PDB entry 8OF4 | electron microscopy, 2.94 A resolution | chains D and J of the 11 polymer chains in the assembly

Chain D:
Protein: Histone H2B
From: Xenopus laevis
UniProt: A0A8J0U496 (A0A8J0U496_XENLA); residues -3 to 122 here correspond to UniProt positions 1-126 (UniProt number = residue number + 4)
Sequence (126 residues; each row starts with the number of its first residue; numbers below 1 keep their minus sign (Met-3 is residue -3)):
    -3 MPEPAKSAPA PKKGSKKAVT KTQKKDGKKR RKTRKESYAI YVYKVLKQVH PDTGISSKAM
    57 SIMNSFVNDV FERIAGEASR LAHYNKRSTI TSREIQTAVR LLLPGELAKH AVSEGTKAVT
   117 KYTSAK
Disordered / not traced: -3 to 23

Chain J:
Molecule: 145-nt DNA strand
From: Xenopus laevis
Sequence (145 nucleotides; each row starts with the number of its first residue; numbers below 1 keep their minus sign (DA-72 is residue -72)):
   -72 ATCGATGTAT ATATCTGACA CGTGCCTGGA GACTAGGGAG TAATCCCCTT GGCGGTTAAA
   -12 ACGCGGGGGA CAGCGCGTAC GTGCGTTTAA GCGGTGCTAG AGCTGTCTAC GACCAATTGA
    48 GCGGCCTCGG CACCGGGATT CTGAT

Interface between chain D and chain J:
Contacting residue pairs (17; chain D residue first):
  Lys25(D) - DC-27(J)  salt bridge to the phosphate
  Arg27(D) - DC-27(J)  salt bridge to the phosphate
  Arg27(D) - DC-26(J)  salt bridge to the phosphate
  Lys28(D) - DG50(J)  phosphate contact
  Lys28(D) - DG51(J)  phosphate contact
  Thr29(D) - DG50(J)  phosphate contact
  Arg30(D) - DG48(J)  base contact
  Arg30(D) - DC49(J)  phosphate contact
  Arg30(D) - DG50(J)  phosphate contact
  Lys31(D) - DC49(J)  phosphate contact
  Lys31(D) - DG50(J)  hydrogen bond to the phosphate
  Glu32(D) - DC49(J)  phosphate contact
  Ser33(D) - DC49(J)  hydrogen bond to the phosphate
  Ile36(D) - DG48(J)  phosphate contact
  Ile36(D) - DC49(J)  phosphate contact
  Tyr37(D) - DG48(J)  hydrogen bond to the phosphate
  Lys122(D) - DC37(J)  salt bridge to the phosphate
Also at the interface, not in a pair above, chain D (15 interface residues in all): Lys24, Lys40, Thr85, Thr87
Also at the interface, not in a pair above, chain J (9 interface residues in all): DC-28, DG38

Summary:
The interface between chain D and chain J involves 15 residues on one side and 9 on the other, with 3 hydrogen
bonds and 4 salt bridges. Polar pairs include Lys31(D)-DG50(J), Ser33(D)-DC49(J) and Tyr37(D)-DG48(J).
Here chain D is Histone H2B and chain J is a 145-nt DNA strand, both from Xenopus laevis. Entry 8OF4
(Nucleosome Bound human SIRT6 (Composite)) was determined by electron microscopy.
